Entry 7F55 (electron microscopy, 3.10 A resolution); this record covers chains R and L of the 6 polymer chains in the assembly.

# Chain R
Protein: Melanocortin receptor 4
Organism: Homo sapiens
UniProtKB: P32245 (MC4R_HUMAN); residue numbers follow UniProt; this construct covers 1-332
Amino-acid sequence (507 residues; numbered -1 to 505; the number before each row is that of its first residue; numbers below 1 keep their minus sign (Gly-1 is residue -1)):
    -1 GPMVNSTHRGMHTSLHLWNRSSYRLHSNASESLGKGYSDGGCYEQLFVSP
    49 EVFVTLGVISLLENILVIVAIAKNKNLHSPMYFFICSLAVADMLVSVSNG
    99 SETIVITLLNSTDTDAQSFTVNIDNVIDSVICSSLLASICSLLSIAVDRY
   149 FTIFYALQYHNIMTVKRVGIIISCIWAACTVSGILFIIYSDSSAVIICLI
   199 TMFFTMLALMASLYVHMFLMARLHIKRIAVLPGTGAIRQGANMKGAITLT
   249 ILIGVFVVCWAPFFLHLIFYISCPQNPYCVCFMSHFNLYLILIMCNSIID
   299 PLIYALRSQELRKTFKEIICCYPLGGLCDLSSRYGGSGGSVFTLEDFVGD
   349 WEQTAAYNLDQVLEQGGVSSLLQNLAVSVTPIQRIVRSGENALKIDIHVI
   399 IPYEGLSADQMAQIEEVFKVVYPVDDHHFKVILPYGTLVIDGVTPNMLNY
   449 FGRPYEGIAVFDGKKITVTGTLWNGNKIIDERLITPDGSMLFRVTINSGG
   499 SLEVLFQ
Unresolved in the structure: -1 to 38, 111-115, 233-236, 321-505
Construct notes: expression tag (-1 to 0, 333-505)
Disulfides: Cys40-Cys279, Cys271-Cys277
Ion coordination: Ca2+: Glu100, Asp122, Asp126 (shared with Leu1(L), Phe4(L) of chain L)
From the paper describing this entry:
  - mutagenesis - F51A, E100A: decreased signaling in response to bremelanotide
  - mutagenesis - D126A: abolished signaling in response to bremelanotide
  - mutagenesis - F51A (100-fold), N97L, L155A: decreased signaling in response to alpha-MSH
  - mutagenesis - F51A, D126A: decreased signaling in response to afamelanotide
  - mutagenesis - N97A, E100A, D122A, D126A: abolished signaling in response to alpha-MSH
  - mutagenesis - D122A, R147A, Y157A, I185A, H264A, L288A, R305A: decreased signaling
  - mutagenesis - N97A: abolished expression
  - mutagenesis - N97L: unchanged expression
  - mutagenesis - N97L: unchanged binding to alpha-MSH
  - specificity-determining residues: Ile129, Ser188, Tyr268
  - mutagenesis - E100A: unchanged signaling in response to afamelanotide
  - mutagenesis - L133A: decreased signaling (basal activity)
  - disease-associated variants - G231S: increased signaling with Isoform Gnas-2 of Guanine nucleotide-binding protein G(s) subunit alpha isoforms short (citing earlier work)
  - disease-associated variants - G231V: unchanged signaling with Isoform Gnas-2 of Guanine nucleotide-binding protein G(s) subunit alpha isoforms short (citing earlier work)
  - disease-associated variants - F201L, G231S, I251L, L304F: increased signaling (citing earlier work)
  - disease-associated variants - G231V: unchanged signaling in response to Gs signaling (citing earlier work)

# Chain L
Protein: bremelanotide
Amino-acid sequence (7 residues; row label = number of the first residue in the row):
     1 LDHFRWK
Modified / non-standard residues: Leu1 (norleucine; NLE); Phe4 (D-phenylalanine; DPN)
Ion coordination: Ca2+: Leu1, Phe4 (shared with Glu100(R), Asp122(R), Asp126(R) of chain R)

# Interface between chain R and chain L
Pairs across the interface (27):
  Glu100(R) with Leu1(L)
  Ile104(R) with Leu1(L); Asp2(L)
  Asp122(R) with Leu1(L), hydrogen bond (side chain-backbone)
  Asp126(R) with Phe4(L); Arg5(L), salt bridge
  Ile129(R) with Phe4(L)
  Leu133(R) with Phe4(L)
  Phe184(R) with Trp6(L)
  Ile185(R) with Arg5(L), hydrogen bond (backbone-side chain); Trp6(L), hydrophobic
  Ser188(R) with Arg5(L), hydrogen bond; Trp6(L), hydrogen bond (backbone-side chain)
  Val193(R) with Trp6(L), hydrophobic
  Ile194(R) with Trp6(L)
  Phe261(R) with Phe4(L)
  His264(R) with Trp6(L), hydrogen bond (side chain-backbone); Lys7(L)
  Leu265(R) with Trp6(L), hydrophobic
  Tyr268(R) with Trp6(L); Lys7(L)
  Phe284(R) with His3(L); Phe4(L); Arg5(L); Lys7(L)
  Asn285(R) with His3(L), hydrogen bond
  Leu288(R) with His3(L)
Also at the interface, not in a pair above, chain R (21 interface residues in all): Phe51, Cys130, Leu197

# In short
21 residues of chain R and 7 residues of chain L are in contact; the contacts include 6 hydrogen bonds and 1
salt bridge. Polar contacts include Asp126(R)-Arg5(L), Asp122(R)-Leu1(L) and Ile185(R)-Arg5(L). From the
paper: D122A, R147A and Y157A of chain R, among others, reduce signaling; specificity determinants Ile129(R),
Ser188(R) and Tyr268(R); 19 substitutions were tested in all.
Chain R is Melanocortin receptor 4 (Homo sapiens) and chain L is bremelanotide; the structure, Cryo-EM
structure of bremelanotide-MC4R-Gs_Nb35 complex, was determined by electron microscopy (same publication as
7F53, 7F54 and 7F58).
